6A5R - chains B and P of the 23 polymer chains in the assembly; structure by electron microscopy, 8.70 A resolution (very low resolution: no residue pairs are listed; an interface is given only as per-side residue counts).

Chain B:
Molecule: DNA-directed RNA polymerase subunit beta
Source organism: Komagataella phaffii (strain GS115 / ATCC 20864)
Notes: EC 2.7.7.6
UniProt: C4QZQ7 (C4QZQ7_KOMPG); residue numbers follow UniProt; this construct covers 1-1227
Sequence (1227 residues; row label = number of the first residue in the row):
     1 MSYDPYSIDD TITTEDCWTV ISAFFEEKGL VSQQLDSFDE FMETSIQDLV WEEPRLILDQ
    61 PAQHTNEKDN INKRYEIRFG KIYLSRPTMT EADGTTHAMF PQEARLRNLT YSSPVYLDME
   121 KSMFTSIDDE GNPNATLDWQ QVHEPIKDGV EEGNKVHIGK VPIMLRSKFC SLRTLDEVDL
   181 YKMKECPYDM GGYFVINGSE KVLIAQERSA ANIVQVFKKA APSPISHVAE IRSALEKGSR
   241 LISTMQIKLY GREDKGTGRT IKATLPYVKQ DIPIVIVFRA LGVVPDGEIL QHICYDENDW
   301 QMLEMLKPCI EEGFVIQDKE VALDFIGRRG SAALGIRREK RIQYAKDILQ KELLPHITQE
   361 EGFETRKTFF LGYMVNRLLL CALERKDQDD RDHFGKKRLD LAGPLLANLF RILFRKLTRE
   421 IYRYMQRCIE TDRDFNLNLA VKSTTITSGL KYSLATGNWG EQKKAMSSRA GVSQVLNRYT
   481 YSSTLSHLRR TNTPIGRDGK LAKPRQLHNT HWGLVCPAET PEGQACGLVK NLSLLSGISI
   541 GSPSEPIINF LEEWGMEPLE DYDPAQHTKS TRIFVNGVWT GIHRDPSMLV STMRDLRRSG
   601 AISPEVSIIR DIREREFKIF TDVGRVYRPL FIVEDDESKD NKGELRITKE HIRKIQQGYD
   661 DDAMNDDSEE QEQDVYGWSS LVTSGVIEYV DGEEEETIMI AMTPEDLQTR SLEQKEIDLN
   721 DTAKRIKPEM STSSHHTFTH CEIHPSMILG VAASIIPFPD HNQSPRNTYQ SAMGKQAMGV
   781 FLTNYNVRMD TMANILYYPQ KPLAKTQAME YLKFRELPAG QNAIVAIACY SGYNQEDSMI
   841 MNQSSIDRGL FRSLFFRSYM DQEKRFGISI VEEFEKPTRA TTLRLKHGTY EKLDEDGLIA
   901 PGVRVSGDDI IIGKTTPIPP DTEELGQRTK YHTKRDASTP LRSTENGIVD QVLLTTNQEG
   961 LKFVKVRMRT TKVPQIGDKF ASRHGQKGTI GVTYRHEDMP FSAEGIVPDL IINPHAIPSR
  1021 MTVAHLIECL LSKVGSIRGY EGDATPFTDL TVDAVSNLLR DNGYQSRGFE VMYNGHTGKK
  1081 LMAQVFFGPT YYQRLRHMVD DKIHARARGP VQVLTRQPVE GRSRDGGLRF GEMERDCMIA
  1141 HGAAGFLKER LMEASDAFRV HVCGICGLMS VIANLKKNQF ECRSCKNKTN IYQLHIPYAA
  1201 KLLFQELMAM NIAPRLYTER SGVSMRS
Disordered / not traced: 1-8, 129-152, 663-674, 712-718, 921-930, 1223-1227
Bound ions: Zn2+: Cys-1163, Cys-1166, Cys-1182

Chain P:
Molecule: 11-nt RNA strand
Sequence (11 nucleotides; each row starts with the number of its first residue; numbering starts at 0):
     0 UCUCGUGCCU G
Bound ions: Mg2+: G10 (shared with 2 residues of chain A)

How chain B and chain P interact:
At this resolution (9 A) residue pairs are not listed: 18 residues of chain B and 10 of chain P lie at the interface.

Summary:
Chain B and chain P form an interface of 18 and 10 residues respectively. Cys-1163(B), Cys-1166(B) and
Cys-1182(B) coordinate Zn2+.
Chain B is DNA-directed RNA polymerase subunit beta (Komagataella phaffii (strain GS115 / ATCC 20864)) and
chain P is an 11-nt RNA strand; the structure, RNA polymerase II elongation complex stalled at SHL(-2) of the
nucleosome, was determined by electron microscopy (same publication as 6A5L, 6A5O, 6A5P, 6A5T, 6A5U and 6INQ).
